Entry 8IFK (electron microscopy, 2.54 A resolution); this record covers chains B and D of the 4 polymer chains in the assembly.

# Chain B
Name: Piwi domain-containing protein
Organism: Thermoflavifilum thermophilum
UniProt: A0A1I7NFD7 (A0A1I7NFD7_9BACT); residue numbers follow UniProt; this construct covers 1-507
Chain sequence (507 residues; each row starts with the number of its first residue):
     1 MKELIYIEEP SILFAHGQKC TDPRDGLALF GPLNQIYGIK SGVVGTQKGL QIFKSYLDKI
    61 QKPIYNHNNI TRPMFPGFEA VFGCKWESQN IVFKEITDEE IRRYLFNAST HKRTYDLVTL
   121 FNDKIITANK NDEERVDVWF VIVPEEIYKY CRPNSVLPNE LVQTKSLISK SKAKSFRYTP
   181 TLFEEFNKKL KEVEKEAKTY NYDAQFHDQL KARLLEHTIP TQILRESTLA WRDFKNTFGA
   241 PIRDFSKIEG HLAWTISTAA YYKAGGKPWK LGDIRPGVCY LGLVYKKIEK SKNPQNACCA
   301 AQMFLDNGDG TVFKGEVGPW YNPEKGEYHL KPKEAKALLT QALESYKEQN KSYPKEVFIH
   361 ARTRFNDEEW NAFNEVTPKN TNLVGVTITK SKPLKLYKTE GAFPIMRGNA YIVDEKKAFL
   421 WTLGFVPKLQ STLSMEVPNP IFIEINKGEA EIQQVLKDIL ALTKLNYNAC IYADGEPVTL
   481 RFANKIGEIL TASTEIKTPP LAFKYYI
Unresolved in the structure: 98-113, 130-134, 147-202, 290-294, 306-317, 494-497
Metal / ion sites: Mg2+: Ile507 (shared with 2 residues of chain C)
From the paper describing this entry:
  - binding site for guide RNA: His207, Lys211, Phe245, His251, Met435, Glu436
  - binding site for target ssDNA (chain D): His67, Phe403
  - mutagenesis - R135A, D137A: decreased catalytic activity

# Chain D
Molecule: target ssDNA
Sequence (25 nucleotides; numbered 1 to 25; the number before each row is that of its first residue):
     1 CAACTAATAG ATTAGAGCCG TTTAT
Unresolved in the structure: 1-4

# Interface between chain B and chain D
Residue-residue contacts (39; chain B residue first):
  His67(B) - DA24(D)  hydrogen bond to the base
  His67(B) - DT25(D)  hydrogen bond to the base
  Asn68(B) - DT23(D)  hydrogen bond to the phosphate
  Asn68(B) - DA24(D)  base contact
  Ile70(B) - DA24(D)  base contact
  Thr71(B) - DT22(D)  base contact
  Thr71(B) - DT23(D)  phosphate contact
  Arg72(B) - DT21(D)  hydrogen bond to the phosphate
  Arg72(B) - DT22(D)  salt bridge to the phosphate
  Asp244(B) - DT21(D)  base contact
  Phe245(B) - DT21(D)  base contact
  Lys247(B) - DT21(D)  salt bridge to the phosphate
  Lys247(B) - DT22(D)  phosphate contact
  Ile248(B) - DT21(D)  base contact
  Tyr285(B) - DA14(D)  phosphate contact
  Lys286(B) - DA14(D)  phosphate contact
  Lys286(B) - DG15(D)  salt bridge to the phosphate
  Lys287(B) - DA14(D)  phosphate contact
  Lys287(B) - DG15(D)  hydrogen bond to the phosphate
  Tyr328(B) - DT13(D)  sugar contact
  Tyr328(B) - DA14(D)  hydrogen bond to the sugar
  Arg362(B) - DT13(D)  sugar contact
  Arg362(B) - DA14(D)  phosphate contact
  Thr363(B) - DT13(D)  phosphate contact
  Thr363(B) - DA14(D)  phosphate contact
  Arg364(B) - DT12(D)  phosphate contact
  Arg364(B) - DT13(D)  salt bridge to the phosphate
  Ala402(B) - DT23(D)  hydrogen bond to the base
  Phe403(B) - DT23(D)  stacking on the base
  Pro404(B) - DT23(D)  base contact
  Gln430(B) - DT23(D)  phosphate contact
  Ser431(B) - DT22(D)  base contact
  Ser431(B) - DT23(D)  phosphate contact
  Thr432(B) - DT22(D)  base contact
  Thr432(B) - DT23(D)  base contact
  Leu433(B) - DT22(D)  hydrogen bond to the base
  Ser434(B) - DT22(D)  base contact
  Met435(B) - DG20(D)  sugar contact
  Met435(B) - DT22(D)  hydrogen bond to the base
Other interface residues (no listed pair), chain B (27 interface residues in all): Ala204, Thr389
Other interface residues (no listed pair), chain D (11 interface residues in all): DG17

# In short
The interface between chain B and chain D involves 27 residues on one side and 11 on the other; the contacts
include 9 hydrogen bonds, 4 salt bridges and 1 aromatic stacking contact. Among the polar pairs are
His67(B)-DA24(D), His67(B)-DT25(D) and Ala402(B)-DT23(D). From the paper: a binding site for guide RNA at
His207(B), Lys211(B) and Phe245(B) among others; R135A and D137A of chain B reduce catalytic activity.
Chain B is Piwi domain-containing protein (Thermoflavifilum thermophilum) and chain D is target ssDNA; the
structure, Cryo-EM structure of monomeric SPARTA gRNA-ssDNA target complex, was determined by electron
microscopy, deposited together with 8IFL, 8IFM and 8K34.
